PDB entry 5FJ9 | electron microscopy, 4.60 A resolution (low resolution: residue-level contacts below are approximate; hydrogen-bond / salt-bridge calls are withheld) | chains B and C of the 17 polymer chains in the assembly

== Chain B ==
Molecule: DNA-directed RNA polymerase III subunit RPC2
Source organism: Saccharomyces cerevisiae
Notes: EC 2.7.7.6
Reference sequence: P22276 (RPC2_YEAST); numbering as in UniProt (aligned over 1-1149)
Chain sequence (1149 residues; each row starts with the number of its first residue):
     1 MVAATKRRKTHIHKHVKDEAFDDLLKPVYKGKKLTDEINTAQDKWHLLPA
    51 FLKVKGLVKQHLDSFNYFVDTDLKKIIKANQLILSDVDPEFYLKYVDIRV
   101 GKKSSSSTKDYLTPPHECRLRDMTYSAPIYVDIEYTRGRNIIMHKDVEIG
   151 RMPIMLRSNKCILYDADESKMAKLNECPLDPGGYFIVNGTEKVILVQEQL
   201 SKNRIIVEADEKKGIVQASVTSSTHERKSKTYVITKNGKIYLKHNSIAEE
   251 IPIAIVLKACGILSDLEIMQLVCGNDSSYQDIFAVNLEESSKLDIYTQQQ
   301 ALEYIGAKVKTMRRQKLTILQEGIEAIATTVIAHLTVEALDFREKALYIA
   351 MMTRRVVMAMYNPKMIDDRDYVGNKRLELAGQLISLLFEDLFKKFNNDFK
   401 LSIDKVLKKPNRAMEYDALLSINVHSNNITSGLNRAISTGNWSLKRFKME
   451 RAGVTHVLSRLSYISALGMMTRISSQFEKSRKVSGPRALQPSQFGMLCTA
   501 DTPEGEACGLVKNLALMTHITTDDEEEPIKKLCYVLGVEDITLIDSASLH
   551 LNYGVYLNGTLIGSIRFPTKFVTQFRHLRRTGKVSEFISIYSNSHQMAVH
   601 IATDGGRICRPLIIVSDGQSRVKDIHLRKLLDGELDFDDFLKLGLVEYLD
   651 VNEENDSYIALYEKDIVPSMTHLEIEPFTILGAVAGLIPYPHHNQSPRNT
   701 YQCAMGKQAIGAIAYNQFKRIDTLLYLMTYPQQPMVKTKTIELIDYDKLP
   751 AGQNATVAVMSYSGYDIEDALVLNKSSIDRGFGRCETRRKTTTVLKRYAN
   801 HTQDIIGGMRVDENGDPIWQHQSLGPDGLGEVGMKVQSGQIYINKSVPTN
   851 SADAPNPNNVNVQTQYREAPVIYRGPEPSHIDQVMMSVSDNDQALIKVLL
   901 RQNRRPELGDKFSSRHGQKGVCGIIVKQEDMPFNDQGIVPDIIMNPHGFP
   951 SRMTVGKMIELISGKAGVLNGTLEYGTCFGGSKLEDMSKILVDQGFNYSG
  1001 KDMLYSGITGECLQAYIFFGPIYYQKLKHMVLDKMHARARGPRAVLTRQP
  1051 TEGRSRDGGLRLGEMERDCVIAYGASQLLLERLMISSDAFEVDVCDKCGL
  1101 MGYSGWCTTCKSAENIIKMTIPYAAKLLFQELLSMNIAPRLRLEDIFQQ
Unresolved in the structure: 1-35
Bound ions: Zn2+: C1098, C1107, C1110
UniProt features mapped onto this chain:
  - zinc finger: C1095 to C1110 (C4-type)
  - binding site (Zn(2+)): C1095, C1098, C1107, C1110

== Chain C ==
Molecule: DNA-directed RNA polymerases I and III subunit RPAC1
Source organism: Saccharomyces cerevisiae
Reference sequence: P07703 (RPAC1_YEAST); residues 1-335 here = UniProt positions 1-335
Chain sequence (335 residues; row label = number of the first residue in the row):
     1 MSNIVGIEYNRVTNTTSTDFPGFSKDAENEWNVEKFKKDFEVNISSLDAR
    51 EANFDLINIDTSIANAFRRIMISEVPSVAAEYVYFFNNTSVIQDEVLAHR
   101 IGLVPLKVDPDMLTWVDSNLPDDEKFTDENTIVLSLNVKCTRNPDAPKGS
   151 TDPKELYNNAHVYARDLKFEPQGRQSTTFADCPVVPADPDILLAKLRPGQ
   201 EISLKAHCILGIGGDHAKFSPVSTASYRLLPQINILQPIKGESARRFQKC
   251 FPPGVIGIDEGSDEAYVKDARKDTVSREVLRYEEFADKVKLGRVRNHFIF
   301 NVESAGAMTPEEIFFKSVRILKNKAEYLKNCPITQ
UniProt features mapped onto this chain:
  - modified residue: S2 (N-acetylserine), S17 (Phosphoserine)

== How chain B and chain C interact ==
Pairs across the interface - 59 pairs, chain B then chain C:
  Y730(B) with V96(C); R100(C)
  K775(B) with D215(C)
  S776(B) with A217(C)
  D779(B) with H99(C); H216(C); A217(C)
  R780(B) with H99(C)
  R784(B) with H99(C)
  E786(B) with Q93(C); V96(C)
  R788(B) with Q93(C)
  H880(B) with E95(C)
  R901(B) with Q93(C); D94(C); E95(C)
  N903(B) with E95(C)
  Q928(B) with I72(C)
  E929(B) with R68(C); R69(C); I72(C); S73(C)
  D930(B) with R69(C)
  F933(B) with Y227(C)
  N934(B) with Y227(C)
  D935(B) with R228(C); T274(C)
  G937(B) with S226(C)
  V992(B) with E278(C)
  G995(B) with T274(C); S276(C)
  F996(B) with S276(C)
  N997(B) with S276(C); R277(C)
  Y998(B) with R281(C)
  K1001(B) with R277(C)
  D1002(B) with R277(C)
  M1003(B) with V275(C); R293(C)
  Y1005(B) with L229(C); R293(C)
  G1007(B) with R69(C)
  I1008(B) with N65(C); R69(C)
  T1009(B) with T61(C); N65(C)
  G1010(B) with T61(C); N65(C); Y227(C)
  E1011(B) with T15(C)
  C1012(B) with T15(C); L229(C)
  L1013(B) with V12(C)
  Q1014(B) with V12(C)
  Y1016(B) with E8(C); Y9(C); R11(C); V12(C); R277(C)
Interface residues without a listed pair, chain B (42 interface residues in all): F718, T729, G781, Q936, S1006, A1015
Interface residues without a listed pair, chain C (36 interface residues in all): I7, L103, G214, K218, C250

== Overview ==
The interface between chain B and chain C involves 42 residues on one side and 36 on the other. The Zn2+ site
is built by C1098(B), C1107(B) and C1110(B). From UniProt: 4 Zn2+-binding residues on chain B.
Chain B is DNA-directed RNA polymerase III subunit RPC2 and chain C is DNA-directed RNA polymerases I and III
subunit RPAC1, both from Saccharomyces cerevisiae; the structure, Cryo-EM structure of yeast apo RNA
polymerase III at 4.6 A, was determined by electron microscopy (same publication as 5FJ8 and 5FJA).
